Entry 3SUI (X-ray diffraction, 1.95 A resolution); this record covers chains A and B.

== Chain A ==
Molecule: Calmodulin
From: Homo sapiens
UniProtKB: P62158 (CALM_HUMAN); residues 0-148 here correspond to UniProt positions 1-149 (UniProt number = residue number + 1)
Chain sequence (149 residues; numbered 0 to 148; the number before each row is that of its first residue; numbering starts at 0):
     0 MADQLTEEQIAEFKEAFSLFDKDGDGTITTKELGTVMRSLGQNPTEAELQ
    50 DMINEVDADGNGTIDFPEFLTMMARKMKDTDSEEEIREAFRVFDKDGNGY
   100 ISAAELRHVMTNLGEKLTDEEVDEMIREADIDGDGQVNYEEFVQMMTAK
Disordered / not traced: 0-2
Metal / ion sites: Ca2+ site 1: D20, D22, D24, T26, E31; Ca2+ site 2: D56, D58, N60, T62, E67; Ca2+ site 3: D93, D95, N97, Y99, E104; Ca2+ site 4: D129, D131, D133, Q135, E140

== Chain B ==
Molecule: Transient receptor potential cation channel subfamily V member 1
From: Rattus norvegicus
UniProtKB: O35433 (TRPV1_RAT); residues 767-801 here = UniProt positions 767-801
Chain sequence (37 residues; each row starts with the number of its first residue):
   765 GPEGVKRTLSFSLRSGRVSGRNWKNFALVPLLRDAST
Disordered / not traced: 765-783, 799-801
Sequence notes: expression tag (765-766)
From the paper describing this entry:
  - mutagenesis - R785A/K788A, W787A: decreased binding to Calmodulin (chain A)
  - mutagenesis - L796P, S800D, S800E: unchanged binding to Calmodulin (chain A)

== Interface between chain A and chain B ==
Contacting residue pairs (60):
  E11(A) - N786(B)
  E11(A) - N789(B)
  F12(A) - N789(B)
  E14(A) - R785(B)  salt bridge
  E14(A) - F790(B)
  A15(A) - N789(B)
  L18(A) - F790(B)  hydrophobic
  F19(A) - V793(B)  hydrophobic
  F19(A) - L796(B)  hydrophobic
  V35(A) - V793(B)  hydrophobic
  M36(A) - V793(B)
  M36(A) - R797(B)
  L39(A) - V793(B)  hydrophobic
  Q41(A) - P794(B)  hydrogen bond (side chain-backbone)
  Q41(A) - R797(B)
  N42(A) - R797(B)  hydrogen bond (backbone-side chain)
  P43(A) - R797(B)
  E47(A) - R797(B)  salt bridge
  M51(A) - L796(B)  hydrophobic
  M72(A) - N789(B)
  M72(A) - L796(B)  hydrophobic
  K75(A) - L795(B)  hydrogen bond (side chain-backbone)
  K75(A) - L796(B)
  K75(A) - D798(B)
  M76(A) - K788(B)
  M76(A) - N789(B)
  M76(A) - L792(B)  hydrophobic
  T79(A) - L792(B)
  E84(A) - L795(B)
  E87(A) - P794(B)
  A88(A) - A791(B)
  A88(A) - L795(B)  hydrophobic
  V91(A) - P794(B)  hydrophobic
  F92(A) - W787(B)
  F92(A) - A791(B)  hydrophobic
  I100(A) - W787(B)  hydrophobic
  L105(A) - W787(B)  hydrophobic
  M109(A) - F790(B)  hydrophobic
  E114(A) - F790(B)
  E120(A) - R785(B)
  E123(A) - G784(B)  hydrogen bond (side chain-backbone)
  E123(A) - R785(B)  salt bridge
  M124(A) - R785(B)
  M124(A) - W787(B)  hydrogen bond (backbone-side chain)
  I125(A) - W787(B)  hydrophobic
  R126(A) - G784(B)
  E127(A) - G784(B)
  E127(A) - R785(B)
  E127(A) - N786(B)
  A128(A) - W787(B)  hydrophobic
  V136(A) - W787(B)  hydrophobic
  F141(A) - W787(B)  hydrophobic
  F141(A) - A791(B)  hydrophobic
  M144(A) - W787(B)
  M144(A) - K788(B)
  M144(A) - A791(B)  hydrophobic
  M145(A) - K788(B)
  M145(A) - A791(B)  hydrophobic
  M145(A) - L792(B)  hydrophobic
  K148(A) - K788(B)
Also at the interface, not in a pair above, chain A (44 interface residues in all): T44, M71, D78, L112, A147
Interface features reported in the paper:
  - specific contacts: F19(A)-L796(B), M51(A)-L796(B), M71(A)-L796(B), F92(A)-W787(B) (hydrophobic contact), L105(A)-W787(B) (hydrophobic contact), M124(A)-W787(B) (hydrophobic contact), M144(A)-W787(B) (hydrophobic contact)
  - interface residues, chain B: R785(B), K788(B), F790(B), A791(B), L792(B), V793(B), P794(B), L795(B)
  - hot spots on chain B (mutagenesis) - R785Q/K788Q, W787R, L792P: decreased binding to Calmodulin (chain A)

== Summary ==
44 residues of chain A and 15 residues of chain B are in contact, with 5 hydrogen bonds and 3 salt bridges.
Polar pairs include E14(A)-R785(B), E47(A)-R797(B) and E123(A)-R785(B). The authors report contacts between
F19(A) and L796(B), M51(A) and L796(B) and M71(A) and L796(B); hydrophobic contacts between F92(A) and
W787(B), L105(A) and W787(B) and M124(A) and W787(B) among others. From the paper: R785A/K788A, W787A and
R785Q/K788Q of chain B, among others, reduce binding to Calmodulin (chain A); interface residues R785(B),
K788(B) and F790(B) among others; 8 substitutions were tested in all.
Chain A is Calmodulin (Homo sapiens) and chain B is Transient receptor potential cation channel subfamily V
member 1 (Rattus norvegicus); the structure, Crystal structure of ca2+-calmodulin in complex with a trpv1
c-terminal peptide, was determined by X-ray diffraction.
